PDB entry 8CMC | X-ray diffraction, 1.42 A resolution | chains B and C of the 3 polymer chains in the assembly

# Chain B
Protein: Human leukocyte antigen DR beta chain allotype DR1 (DRB1*0101)
Source organism: Homo sapiens
Sequence (194 residues; each row starts with the number of its first residue; numbers below 1 keep their minus sign (Met-3 is residue -3)):
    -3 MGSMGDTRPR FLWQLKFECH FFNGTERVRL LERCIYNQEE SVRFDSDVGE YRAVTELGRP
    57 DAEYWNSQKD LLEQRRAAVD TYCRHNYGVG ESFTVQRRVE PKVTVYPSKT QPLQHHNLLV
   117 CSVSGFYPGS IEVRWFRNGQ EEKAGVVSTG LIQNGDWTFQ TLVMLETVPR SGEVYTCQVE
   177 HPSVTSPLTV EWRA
Not modelled in the structure: -3 to -2
Cystine bridges: Cys15-Cys79, Cys117-Cys173

# Chain C
Protein: Spike protein S2'
Reference sequence: P0DTC2 (SPIKE_SARS2); residues 1-20 here correspond to UniProt positions 511-530 (UniProt number = residue number + 510)
Sequence (20 residues; numbered 1 to 20; the number before each row is that of its first residue):
     1 VVLSFELLHA PATVCGPKKS
Not modelled in the structure: 1, 16-20

# How chain B and chain C interact
Pairs across the interface (28):
  Trp9(B) - Thr13(C)
  Leu11(B) - Ala10(C)  hydrophobic
  Phe13(B) - Leu8(C)  hydrophobic
  Glu28(B) - Pro11(C)
  Pro56(B) - Val14(C)  hydrophobic
  Asp57(B) - Thr13(C)
  Asp57(B) - Val14(C)  hydrogen bond (side chain-backbone)
  Tyr60(B) - Ala12(C)
  Tyr60(B) - Val14(C)  hydrophobic
  Trp61(B) - Pro11(C)
  Trp61(B) - Ala12(C)  hydrogen bond (side chain-backbone)
  Trp61(B) - Thr13(C)
  Leu67(B) - Pro11(C)  hydrophobic
  Gln70(B) - Leu8(C)
  Arg71(B) - His9(C)  hydrogen bond (side chain-backbone)
  Arg71(B) - Pro11(C)
  Tyr78(B) - Glu6(C)
  Tyr78(B) - Leu7(C)
  Tyr78(B) - Leu8(C)
  His81(B) - Ser4(C)  hydrogen bond (side chain-backbone)
  His81(B) - Glu6(C)
  Asn82(B) - Phe5(C)
  Asn82(B) - Glu6(C)  hydrogen bond (side chain-backbone)
  Val85(B) - Leu3(C)  hydrophobic
  Val85(B) - Ser4(C)
  Val85(B) - Phe5(C)  hydrophobic
  Gly86(B) - Phe5(C)
  Phe89(B) - Phe5(C)  hydrophobic
Other interface residues (no listed pair), chain B (20 interface residues in all): Leu26, Tyr47, Ala74

# Overview
The interface between chain B and chain C involves 20 residues on one side and 12 on the other, with 5
hydrogen bonds. Among the polar pairs are Asp57(B)-Val14(C), Trp61(B)-Ala12(C) and Arg71(B)-His9(C).
Chain B is Human leukocyte antigen DR beta chain allotype DR1 (DRB1*0101) (Homo sapiens) and chain C is Spike
protein S2'; the structure, Human Leukocyte Antigen class II allotype DR1 presenting SARS-CoV-2 Spike peptide
S511-530, was determined by X-ray diffraction (same publication as 8CMB, 8CMD, 8CME, 8CMF, 8CMG, 8CMH and
8CMI).
